9JIV - chains A and B of the 3 polymer chains in the assembly; structure by X-ray diffraction, 1.25 A resolution.

Chain A (and B):
Name: Macrophage migration inhibitory factor
From: Homo sapiens
Notes: EC 5.3.2.1, 5.3.3.12; chain B of this document is another copy of the same molecule, construct and numbering; everything in this record applies to it too
UniProt: P14174 (MIF_HUMAN); numbering as in UniProt (aligned over 1-115)
Amino-acid sequence (115 residues; numbered 1 to 115; the number before each row is that of its first residue):
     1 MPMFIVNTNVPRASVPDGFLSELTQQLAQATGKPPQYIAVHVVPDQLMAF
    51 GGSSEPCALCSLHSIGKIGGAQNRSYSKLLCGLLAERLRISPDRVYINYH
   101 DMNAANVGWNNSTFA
Not modelled in the structure: 1
Differences from the reference sequence: engineered mutation His100 (Tyr in P14174)
Curated features (UniProtKB/Swiss-Prot):
  - active site: Pro2 (Proton acceptor)
  - binding site (substrate): Lys33, Ile65, Asn98
  - modified residue: Lys78 (N6-acetyllysine)
  - mutagenesis: Asn111 (N111C: Causes formation of interchain disulfide bonds with Cys-81 from another subunit)
From the paper describing this entry:
  - mutagenesis - Y100H: increased catalytic activity on without the addition of zinc ions
  - mutagenesis - Y100H: decreased catalytic activity on Zn3-MIF(Y100H)

How chain A and chain B interact:
Contacting residue pairs (59):
  Pro2(A) - Tyr96(B)
  Met3(A) - Leu59(B)  hydrophobic
  Met3(A) - Tyr96(B)  hydrophobic
  Met3(A) - Asn98(B)
  Arg12(A) - Leu47(B)
  Leu20(A) - Leu47(B)  hydrophobic
  Leu20(A) - Met48(B)
  Leu20(A) - Ala49(B)
  Thr24(A) - Gly52(B)
  Pro35(A) - Gly51(B)
  Gln36(A) - Phe50(B)
  Gln36(A) - Gly51(B)
  Tyr37(A) - Tyr96(B)  hydrogen bond (backbone-side chain)
  Ile38(A) - Phe50(B)
  Ile38(A) - Gly51(B)  hydrogen bond (backbone-backbone)
  Ala39(A) - Ala49(B)
  Ala39(A) - Leu59(B)  hydrophobic
  Val40(A) - Met48(B)
  Val40(A) - Ala49(B)  hydrogen bond (backbone-backbone)
  His41(A) - Asn7(B)
  His41(A) - Gln46(B)  hydrogen bond
  His41(A) - Leu47(B)
  His41(A) - Met48(B)
  His41(A) - Leu59(B)
  Val42(A) - Leu47(B)  hydrogen bond (backbone-backbone)
  Val43(A) - Gln46(B)
  His63(A) - Asn98(B)
  Met102(A) - Asn98(B)
  Met102(A) - Tyr99(B)
  Met102(A) - His100(B)
  Ala105(A) - Asn73(B)  hydrogen bond (backbone-side chain)
  Asn106(A) - Ile68(B)
  Asn106(A) - Asn73(B)  hydrogen bond
  Asn106(A) - Ile97(B)
  Asn106(A) - Asn98(B)
  Asn106(A) - Tyr99(B)  hydrogen bond (backbone-backbone)
  Val107(A) - Ile97(B)
  Gly108(A) - Ser77(B)
  Gly108(A) - Val95(B)
  Gly108(A) - Tyr96(B)
  Gly108(A) - Ile97(B)  hydrogen bond (backbone-backbone)
  Gly108(A) - Tyr99(B)
  Trp109(A) - Phe50(B)
  Trp109(A) - Asp93(B)  hydrogen bond (side chain-backbone)
  Trp109(A) - Val95(B)
  Trp109(A) - Tyr96(B)
  Asn110(A) - Pro92(B)  hydrogen bond (backbone-backbone)
  Asn110(A) - Asp93(B)
  Asn111(A) - Arg74(B)
  Asn111(A) - Ser77(B)
  Asn111(A) - Lys78(B)  hydrogen bond (backbone-backbone)
  Asn111(A) - Cys81(B)  hydrogen bond (backbone-side chain)
  Asn111(A) - Gly82(B)
  Asn111(A) - Pro92(B)
  Ser112(A) - Arg74(B)
  Ser112(A) - Ser77(B)  hydrogen bond (backbone-side chain)
  Thr113(A) - Asn73(B)
  Thr113(A) - Arg74(B)
  Phe114(A) - Tyr96(B)  hydrophobic
Interface residues without a listed pair, chain A (27 interface residues in all): Val15
Interface residues without a listed pair, chain B (28 interface residues in all): Ser54, Cys60, Gly70, Arg94

In short:
27 residues of chain A and 28 residues of chain B are in contact; the contacts include 14 hydrogen bonds.
Polar pairs include Tyr37(A)-Tyr96(B), His41(A)-Gln46(B) and Ala105(A)-Asn73(B). From the paper: Y100H of
chain A increases catalytic activity on without the addition of zinc ions; Y100H of chain A reduces catalytic
activity on Zn3-MIF(Y100H).
Both chains are Macrophage migration inhibitory factor (Homo sapiens). Entry 9JIV (Macrophage migration
inhibitory factor Y100H mutant (MIF(Y100H))) was determined by X-ray diffraction (same publication as 9JIT,
9JIY, 9JIZ and 9JJ0).
